5DTJ - chains A and B; structure by X-ray diffraction, 2.71 A resolution.

[Chain A (and B)]
Protein: Acetylcholinesterase
Organism: Mus musculus
Notes: EC 3.1.1.7; chain B of this document is another copy of the same molecule, construct and numbering; everything in this record applies to it too
UniProt: P21836 (ACES_MOUSE); residues 1-542 here correspond to UniProt positions 32-573 (UniProt number = residue number + 31)
Amino-acid sequence (545 residues; numbered -2 to 542; the number before each row is that of its first residue; numbers below 1 keep their minus sign (Asp-2 is residue -2)):
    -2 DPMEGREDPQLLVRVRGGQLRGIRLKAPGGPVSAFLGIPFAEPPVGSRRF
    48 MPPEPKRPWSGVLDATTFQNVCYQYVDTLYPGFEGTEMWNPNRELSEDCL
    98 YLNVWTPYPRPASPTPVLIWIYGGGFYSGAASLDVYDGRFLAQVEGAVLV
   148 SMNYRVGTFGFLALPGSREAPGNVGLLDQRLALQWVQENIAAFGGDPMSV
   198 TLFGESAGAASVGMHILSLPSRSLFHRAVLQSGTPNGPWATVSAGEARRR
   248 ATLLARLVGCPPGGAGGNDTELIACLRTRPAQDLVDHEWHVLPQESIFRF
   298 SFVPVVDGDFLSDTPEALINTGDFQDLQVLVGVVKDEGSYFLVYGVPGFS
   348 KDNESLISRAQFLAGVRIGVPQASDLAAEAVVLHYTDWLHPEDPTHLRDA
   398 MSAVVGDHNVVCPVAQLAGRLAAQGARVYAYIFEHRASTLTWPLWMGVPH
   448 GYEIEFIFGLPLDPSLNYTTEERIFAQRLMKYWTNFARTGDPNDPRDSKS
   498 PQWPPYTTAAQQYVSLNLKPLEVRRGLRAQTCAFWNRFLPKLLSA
Unresolved in the structure: 259-264, 541-542 (chain B: -2 to 3, 259-264, 542)
Differences from the reference sequence: expression tag (-2 to 0)
Modified residues: Ser203 (monoisopropylphosphorylserine; MIS)
Disulfide bonds: Cys69-Cys96, Cys257-Cys272, Cys409-Cys529
Small-molecule neighbours:
  - 5G8 (1-[5-(2,4-dichlorophenoxy)pentyl]-1H-imidazole), molecule 1: Tyr72, Asp74, Tyr124, Trp286, Ile294, Phe295, Tyr337, Phe338, Tyr341
  - 5G8, molecule 2: Tyr72, Tyr124, Ser203, Trp236, Val282, Glu285, Trp286, Ile294, Phe295, Arg296, Phe297, Phe338, Asn406
Swiss-Prot annotation at these positions:
  - active site (Charge relay system): Glu334, His447
  - glycosylation (N-linked (GlcNAc...) asparagine): Asn265, Asn350, Asn464
What the authors report for this chain:
  - binding site for 5G8: Tyr72, Trp86, Tyr124, Glu202, Trp236, Glu285, Trp286, Phe295, Phe297, Phe338, Tyr341, His447
  - catalytic residues: His447 (citing earlier work)
  - conformationally variable residues (loop rearrangement, side-chain flip): Trp286 to Phe297

[Chain A / chain B interface]
Residue-residue contacts (29):
  Leu373(A) - Lys538(B)
  Leu373(A) - Leu539(B)  hydrophobic
  Glu376(A) - Lys538(B)
  Ala377(A) - Phe535(B)  hydrophobic
  Leu380(A) - Phe535(B)  hydrophobic
  Thr383(A) - Gln527(B)  hydrogen bond (backbone-side chain)
  Trp385(A) - Gln508(B)  hydrogen bond (backbone-side chain)
  Trp385(A) - Gln527(B)  hydrogen bond (backbone-side chain)
  Trp385(A) - Ala530(B)
  Trp385(A) - Arg534(B)
  Leu386(A) - Ala506(B)
  Leu386(A) - Gln508(B)
  Leu386(A) - Arg522(B)
  Leu386(A) - Gly523(B)
  His387(A) - Arg522(B)
  Ala506(A) - Leu386(B)
  Gln508(A) - Trp385(B)  hydrogen bond (side chain-backbone)
  Arg522(A) - Leu386(B)
  Arg522(A) - His387(B)
  Gln527(A) - Thr383(B)  hydrogen bond (side chain-backbone)
  Gln527(A) - Asp384(B)
  Gln527(A) - Trp385(B)  hydrogen bond (side chain-backbone)
  Ala530(A) - Trp385(B)
  Arg534(A) - Trp385(B)
  Phe535(A) - Ala377(B)  hydrophobic
  Phe535(A) - Leu380(B)  hydrophobic
  Phe535(A) - Phe535(B)  hydrophobic
  Lys538(A) - Leu373(B)
  Lys538(A) - Glu376(B)
Interface residues without a listed pair, chain A (21 interface residues in all): Asp384, Ala507, Gly523, Ala526, Leu539
Interface residues without a listed pair, chain B (21 interface residues in all): Ala507, Ala526

[Summary]
Chain A and chain B each contribute 21 residues to their interface, with 6 hydrogen bonds. Polar contacts
include Thr383(A)-Gln527(B), Trp385(A)-Gln508(B) and Trp385(A)-Gln527(B). Bound to chain A: compound 5G8. From
the paper: the catalytic residue His447(A); a binding site for 5G8 at Tyr72(A), Trp86(A) and Tyr124(A) among
others.
Both chains are Acetylcholinesterase (Mus musculus). Entry 5DTJ (Crystal Structure of dfp-inhibited mouse
acetylcholinesterase in complex with the reactivator SP-134) was determined by X-ray diffraction (same
publication as 5HCU and 5DTI).
